PDB entry 7P8M | X-ray diffraction, 1.71 A resolution | chains A and C

[Chain A (and C)]
Molecule: S-adenosylmethionine synthase
Organism: Methanocaldococcus jannaschii (strain ATCC 43067 / DSM 2661 / JAL-1 / JCM 10045 / NBRC 100440)
Notes: EC 2.5.1.6; chain C of this document is another copy of the same molecule, construct and numbering; everything in this record applies to it too
Reference sequence: Q58605 (METK_METJA); residue numbers follow UniProt; this construct covers 1-406
Chain sequence (426 residues; row label = number of the first residue in the row; numbers below 1 keep their minus sign (Met-19 is residue -19)):
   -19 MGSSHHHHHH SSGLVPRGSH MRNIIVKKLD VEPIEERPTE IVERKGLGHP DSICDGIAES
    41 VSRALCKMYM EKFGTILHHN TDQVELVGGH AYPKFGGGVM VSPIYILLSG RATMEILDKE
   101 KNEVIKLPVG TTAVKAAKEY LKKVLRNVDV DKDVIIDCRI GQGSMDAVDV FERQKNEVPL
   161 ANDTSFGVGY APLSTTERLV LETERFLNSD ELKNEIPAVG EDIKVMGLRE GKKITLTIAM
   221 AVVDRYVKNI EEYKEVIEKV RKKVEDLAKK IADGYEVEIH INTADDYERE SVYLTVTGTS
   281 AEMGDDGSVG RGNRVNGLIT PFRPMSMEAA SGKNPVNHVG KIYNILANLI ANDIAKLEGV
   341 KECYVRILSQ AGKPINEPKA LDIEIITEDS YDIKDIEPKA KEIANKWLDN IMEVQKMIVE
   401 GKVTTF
Unresolved in the structure: -19 to 1, 156 (chain C: -19 to -2)
Construct notes: initiating methionine (-19); expression tag (-18 to 0); engineered mutation Ala147 (Leu in Q58605), Ala351 (Ile in Q58605)
UniProt features mapped onto this chain:
  - binding site (ATP): Gly141 to Asp146
Ion coordination: Mg2+ site 1: Asp31 (together with triphosphate); Mg2+ site 2: Glu308 (together with triphosphate)
Ligand contacts:
  - triphosphate (3PO), molecule 1: Glu23, Lys25, His29, Asp31, Lys204, Arg291
  - triphosphate (3PO), molecule 2: Asp62, Gln63, Asp163, Met307, Glu308, Ala309, Lys313, His318
  - 6IH (4,5-dimethoxy-2-nitro benzyme S-adenosyl-methionine): His58, Asn60, Arg91, Ser144, Asp146, Ala147, Val150, Asn162, Asp163, His318, Ala351
Reported in the primary citation:
  - binding site for 6IH: His58, Asp146, Tyr273
  - mutagenesis - L147A/I351A: unchanged stability
  - mutagenesis - L147A/I351A: increased catalytic activity on methionine analogues

[Interface between chain A and chain C]
Contacting residue pairs (95):
  Lys7(A) with Pro18(C); Thr19(C)
  Lys8(A) with Arg17(C), hydrogen bond (backbone-side chain)
  Leu9(A) with Arg17(C)
  Asp10(A) with Val11(C)
  Val11(A) with Val11(C), hydrophobic
  Arg17(A) with Arg346(C); Glu364(C), salt bridge
  Asp62(A) with Arg291(C), salt bridge
  Gln63(A) with Glu65(C); Asp286(C); Gly287(C); Ser288(C), hydrogen bond; Arg291(C), hydrogen bond
  Glu65(A) with Gln63(C); Glu65(C)
  Val67(A) with Ser89(C); Arg139(C)
  Tyr85(A) with Arg139(C)
  Ser89(A) with Val67(C); Asp286(C)
  Gly90(A) with Asp286(C)
  Arg91(A) with Val67(C); Gly68(C), hydrogen bond (side chain-backbone); Gly69(C), hydrogen bond (side chain-backbone); Met283(C), hydrogen bond (side chain-backbone); Gly284(C); Asp286(C), salt bridge
  Arg139(A) with Val67(C); Tyr85(C)
  Gln142(A) with Met283(C)
  Gly143(A) with Met283(C)
  Ser144(A) with Gly284(C)
  Asp146(A) with Ser271(C), hydrogen bond; Val272(C)
  Asp149(A) with Arg269(C), salt bridge
  Arg153(A) with Ala264(C); Arg269(C); Ser271(C)
  Asp163(A) with Lys204(C), salt bridge
  Thr164(A) with Glu23(C); Met206(C); Thr217(C)
  Ser165(A) with Met206(C)
  Phe166(A) with Ile21(C), hydrophobic; Glu23(C); Ile299(C), hydrophobic; Pro301(C)
  Met206(A) with Thr164(C)
  Leu208(A) with Lys359(C)
  Glu210(A) with Lys359(C), salt bridge
  Met283(A) with Arg91(C)
  Gly284(A) with Arg91(C), hydrogen bond (backbone-side chain)
  Asp285(A) with Arg91(C), salt bridge
  Asp286(A) with Gln63(C); Ser89(C); Gly90(C), hydrogen bond (side chain-backbone)
  Gly287(A) with Gln63(C)
  Ser288(A) with Gln63(C)
  Val289(A) with Arg291(C), hydrogen bond (backbone-side chain)
  Gly290(A) with Met307(C)
  Arg291(A) with Asp62(C), salt bridge; Gln63(C); Val289(C); Ala309(C); Lys313(C)
  Gly292(A) with Met307(C)
  Arg294(A) with Met307(C)
  Ile299(A) with Met307(C), hydrophobic
  Pro301(A) with Phe166(C), hydrophobic; Pro304(C); Met305(C)
  Phe302(A) with Arg346(C)
  Pro304(A) with Pro301(C)
  Met305(A) with Pro301(C); Met305(C)
  Met307(A) with Arg291(C); Gly292(C); Arg294(C); Ile299(C), hydrophobic; Met305(C), hydrophobic; Met307(C), hydrophobic
  Ala309(A) with Arg291(C)
  Lys313(A) with Arg291(C)
  Arg346(A) with Pro301(C), hydrogen bond (side chain-backbone); Phe302(C)
  Leu348(A) with Met206(C), hydrophobic; Leu208(C), hydrophobic
  Gln350(A) with Thr263(C)
  Ala351(A) with Thr263(C), hydrogen bond (backbone-side chain)
  Lys359(A) with Leu208(C)
  Asp362(A) with Thr19(C), hydrogen bond; Phe302(C)
  Glu364(A) with Arg17(C), salt bridge; Phe302(C)
Also at the interface, not in a pair above, chain A (62 interface residues in all): Ile5, Pro18, Ile21, Val64, Leu87, Val168, Glu308, Ala360
Also at the interface, not in a pair above, chain C (57 interface residues in all): Lys7, Val64, Leu87, Glu210, Thr215, Tyr273, Asp285, Gly290, Leu348

[In short]
62 residues of chain A and 57 residues of chain C are in contact, with 13 hydrogen bonds and 9 salt bridges.
Among the polar pairs are Arg17(A)-Glu364(C), Asp62(A)-Arg291(C) and Arg91(A)-Asp286(C). From the paper: a
binding site for 6IH at His58(A), Asp146(A) and Tyr273(A); L147A/I351A of chain A increase catalytic activity
on methionine analogues.
Chain A and chain C are both S-adenosylmethionine synthase (Methanocaldococcus jannaschii (strain ATCC 43067 /
DSM 2661 / JAL-1 / JCM 10045 / NBRC 100440)); the structure, Crystal structure of L147A/I351A variant of
S-adenosylmethionine synthetase from Methanocaldococcus jannaschii in complex with DMNB-SAM
(4,5-dimethoxy-2-nitro ..., was determined by X-ray diffraction, deposited together with 7P83 and 7P84.
